PDB entry 7AEB | electron microscopy, 2.70 A resolution | chains Y and Z of the 42 polymer chains in the assembly

[Chain Y (and Z)]
Molecule: Phospholipid/glycerol acyltransferase
From: Algoriphagus machipongonensis
Notes: chain Z of this document is another copy of the same molecule, construct and numbering; everything in this record applies to it too
UniProt: A3HTC0 (A3HTC0_9BACT); residue numbers follow UniProt; this construct covers 1-147
Sequence (147 residues; numbered 1 to 147; the number before each row is that of its first residue):
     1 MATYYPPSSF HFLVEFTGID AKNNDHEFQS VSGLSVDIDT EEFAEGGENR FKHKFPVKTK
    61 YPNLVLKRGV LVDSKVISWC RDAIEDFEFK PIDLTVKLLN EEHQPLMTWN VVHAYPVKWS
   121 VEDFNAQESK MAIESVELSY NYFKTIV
Not modelled in the structure: 1-2

[Chain Y / chain Z interface]
Residue-residue contacts (44; chain Y residue first):
  T3(Y) - V70(Z)
  P6(Y) - M131(Z)  hydrophobic
  P7(Y) - V70(Z)
  P7(Y) - M131(Z)
  P7(Y) - A132(Z)  hydrogen bond (backbone-backbone)
  S8(Y) - K130(Z)
  S9(Y) - F124(Z)
  S9(Y) - N125(Z)
  S9(Y) - K130(Z)  hydrogen bond (backbone-backbone)
  F10(Y) - N125(Z)
  F10(Y) - E128(Z)
  F12(Y) - F124(Z)  hydrophobic
  Q29(Y) - A126(Z)  hydrogen bond (backbone-backbone)
  Q29(Y) - Q127(Z)
  S30(Y) - F124(Z)  hydrogen bond (side chain-backbone)
  V31(Y) - D123(Z)
  V31(Y) - F124(Z)  hydrogen bond (backbone-backbone)
  S32(Y) - D123(Z)
  G33(Y) - D123(Z)
  L34(Y) - V121(Z)
  S35(Y) - W119(Z)
  S35(Y) - S120(Z)
  V36(Y) - K118(Z)
  V36(Y) - W119(Z)  hydrogen bond (backbone-backbone)
  D37(Y) - V117(Z)
  D37(Y) - K118(Z)  salt bridge
  I38(Y) - P116(Z)
  I38(Y) - V117(Z)  hydrogen bond (backbone-backbone)
  E45(Y) - K58(Z)
  E48(Y) - K58(Z)  hydrogen bond (backbone-side chain)
  N49(Y) - K58(Z)
  N49(Y) - T59(Z)
  R50(Y) - T59(Z)
  R50(Y) - Y61(Z)
  F51(Y) - T59(Z)
  F51(Y) - N141(Z)
  F51(Y) - Y142(Z)  hydrophobic
  K54(Y) - Y115(Z)
  P56(Y) - F89(Z)  hydrophobic
  V57(Y) - F87(Z)
  T59(Y) - I84(Z)  hydrogen bond (side chain-backbone)
  T59(Y) - F87(Z)
  K144(Y) - E85(Z)  salt bridge
  V147(Y) - V72(Z)  hydrophobic
Also at the interface, not in a pair above, chain Y (39 interface residues in all): F28, T40, A44, K52, K58, Y61, V96, L98, W109, F143, T145
Also at the interface, not in a pair above, chain Z (34 interface residues in all): V57, N63, G69, L71, R81, S129, S139

[Overview]
The interface between chain Y and chain Z involves 39 residues on one side and 34 on the other, with 9
hydrogen bonds and 2 salt bridges. Among the polar pairs are D37(Y)-K118(Z), K144(Y)-E85(Z) and
S30(Y)-F124(Z).
Chain Y and chain Z are both Phospholipid/glycerol acyltransferase (Algoriphagus machipongonensis); the
structure, Cryo-EM structure of an extracellular contractile injection system in marine bacterium Algoriphagus
machipongonensis, the baseplate complex ..., was determined by electron microscopy, deposited together with
7AEF, 7ADZ and 7AE0.
